PDB entry 7OE0 | electron microscopy, 2.69 A resolution | chains D and A of the 20 polymer chains in the assembly

[Chain D]
Protein: 30S ribosomal protein S4
From: Escherichia coli BW25113
UniProt: A0A6D2XM56 (A0A6D2XM56_ECOLI); residues 1-205 here correspond to UniProt positions 2-206 (UniProt number = residue number + 1)
Chain sequence (205 residues; row label = number of the first residue in the row):
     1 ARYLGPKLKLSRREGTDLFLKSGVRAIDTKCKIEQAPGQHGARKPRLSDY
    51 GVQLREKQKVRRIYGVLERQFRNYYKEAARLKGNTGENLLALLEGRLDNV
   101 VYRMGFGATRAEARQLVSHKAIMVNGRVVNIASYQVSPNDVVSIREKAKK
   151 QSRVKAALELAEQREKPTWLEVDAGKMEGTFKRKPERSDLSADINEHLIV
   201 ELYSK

[Chain A]
Molecule: 16S rRNA
From: Escherichia coli BW25113
Sequence (1542 nucleotides; numbered 1 to 1542; the number before each row is that of its first residue):
     1 AAAUUGAAGAGUUUGAUCAUGGCUCAGAUUGAACGCUGGCGGCAGGCCUA
    51 ACACAUGCAAGUCGAACGGUAACAGGAAGAAGCUUGCUUCUUUGCUGACG
   101 AGUGGCGGACGGGUGAGUAAUGUCUGGGAAACUGCCUGAUGGAGGGGGAU
   151 AACUACUGGAAACGGUAGCUAAUACCGCAUAACGUCGCAAGACCAAAGAG
   201 GGGGACCUUCGGGCCUCUUGCCAUCGGAUGUGCCCAGAUGGGAUUAGCUA
   251 GUAGGUGGGGUAACGGCUCACCUAGGCGACGAUCCCUAGCUGGUCUGAGA
   301 GGAUGACCAGCCACACUGGAACUGAGACACGGUCCAGACUCCUACGGGAG
   351 GCAGCAGUGGGGAAUAUUGCACAAUGGGCGCAAGCCUGAUGCAGCCAUGC
   401 CGCGUGUAUGAAGAAGGCCUUCGGGUUGUAAAGUACUUUCAGCGGGGAGG
   451 AAGGGAGUAAAGUUAAUACCUUUGCUCAUUGACGUUACCCGCAGAAGAAG
   501 CACCGGCUAACUCCGUGCCAGCAGCCGCGGUAAUACGGAGGGUGCAAGCG
   551 UUAAUCGGAAUUACUGGGCGUAAAGCGCACGCAGGCGGUUUGUUAAGUCA
   601 GAUGUGAAAUCCCCGGGCUCAACCUGGGAACUGCAUCUGAUACUGGCAAG
   651 CUUGAGUCUCGUAGAGGGGGGUAGAAUUCCAGGUGUAGCGGUGAAAUGCG
   701 UAGAGAUCUGGAGGAAUACCGGUGGCGAAGGCGGCCCCCUGGACGAAGAC
   751 UGACGCUCAGGUGCGAAAGCGUGGGGAGCAAACAGGAUUAGAUACCCUGG
   801 UAGUCCACGCCGUAAACGAUGUCGACUUGGAGGUUGUGCCCUUGAGGCGU
   851 GGCUUCCGGAGCUAACGCGUUAAGUCGACCGCCUGGGGAGUACGGCCGCA
   901 AGGUUAAAACUCAAAUGAAUUGACGGGGGCCCGCACAAGCGGUGGAGCAU
   951 GUGGUUUAAUUCGAUGCAACGCGAAGAACCUUACCUGGUCUUGACAUCCA
  1001 CGGAAGUUUUCAGAGAUGAGAAUGUGCCUUCGGGAACCGUGAGACAGGUG
  1051 CUGCAUGGCUGUCGUCAGCUCGUGUUGUGAAAUGUUGGGUUAAGUCCCGC
  1101 AACGAGCGCAACCCUUAUCCUUUGUUGCCAGCGGUCCGGCCGGGAACUCA
  1151 AAGGAGACUGCCAGUGAUAAACUGGAGGAAGGUGGGGAUGACGUCAAGUC
  1201 AUCAUGGCCCUUACGACCAGGGCUACACACGUGCUACAAUGGCGCAUACA
  1251 AAGAGAAGCGACCUCGCGAGAGCAAGCGGACCUCAUAAAGUGCGUCGUAG
  1301 UCCGGAUUGGAGUCUGCAACUCGACUCCAUGAAGUCGGAAUCGCUAGUAA
  1351 UCGUGGAUCAGAAUGCCACGGUGAAUACGUUCCCGGGCCUUGUACACACC
  1401 GCCCGUCACACCAUGGGAGUGGGUUGCAAAAGAAGUAGGUAGCUUAACCU
  1451 UCGGGAGGGCGCUUACCACUUUGUGAUUCAUGACUGGGGUGAAGUCGUAA
  1501 CAAGGUAACCGUAGGGGAACCUGCGGUUGGAUCACCUCCUUA
Not modelled in the structure: 1-4, 1398-1408, 1494-1498, 1531-1542
What the authors report for this chain:
  - conformationally variable residues (order/disorder transition): A1398 to U1406, U1495 to U1498

[How chain D and chain A interact]
Pairs across the interface - 121 pairs, chain D then chain A:
  Ala-1(D) / C403(A)  base contact
  Ala-1(D) / G404(A)  hydrogen bond to the base
  Ala-1(D) / U405(A)  base contact
  Ala-1(D) / A499(A)  base contact
  Ala-1(D) / A547(A)  phosphate contact
  Arg-2(D) / U405(A)  salt bridge to the phosphate
  Arg-2(D) / G406(A)  hydrogen bond to the phosphate
  Arg-2(D) / U407(A)  salt bridge to the phosphate
  Tyr-3(D) / A546(A)  base contact
  Leu-4(D) / U405(A)  base contact
  Leu-4(D) / G406(A)  phosphate contact
  Pro-6(D) / G428(A)  phosphate contact
  Pro-6(D) / A430(A)  phosphate contact
  Lys-7(D) / U407(A)  salt bridge to the phosphate
  Lys-7(D) / A408(A)  salt bridge to the phosphate
  Lys-7(D) / A430(A)  hydrogen bond to the phosphate
  Leu-8(D) / U429(A)  sugar contact
  Leu-8(D) / A430(A)  hydrogen bond to the phosphate
  Lys-9(D) / U427(A)  hydrogen bond to the phosphate
  Lys-9(D) / G428(A)  salt bridge to the phosphate
  Lys-9(D) / U429(A)  phosphate contact
  Lys-9(D) / G542(A)  salt bridge to the phosphate
  Arg-12(D) / U427(A)  salt bridge to the phosphate
  Arg-12(D) / G428(A)  phosphate contact
  Arg-12(D) / U429(A)  salt bridge to the phosphate
  Arg-13(D) / G542(A)  hydrogen bond to the phosphate
  Arg-13(D) / U543(A)  salt bridge to the phosphate
  Lys-21(D) / U409(A)  salt bridge to the phosphate
  Lys-21(D) / G410(A)  base contact
  Lys-21(D) / U429(A)  hydrogen bond to the phosphate
  Lys-21(D) / A430(A)  salt bridge to the phosphate
  Ser-22(D) / A408(A)  phosphate contact
  Ser-22(D) / U409(A)  hydrogen bond to the phosphate
  Arg-25(D) / G410(A)  phosphate contact
  Arg-25(D) / A411(A)  salt bridge to the phosphate
  Lys-30(D) / G410(A)  hydrogen bond to the base
  Lys-30(D) / G413(A)  base contact
  Lys-30(D) / U429(A)  hydrogen bond to the sugar
  Cys-31(D) / A411(A)  base contact
  Cys-31(D) / G413(A)  hydrogen bond to the base
  Cys-31(D) / U429(A)  phosphate contact
  Lys-32(D) / U426(A)  salt bridge to the phosphate
  Gln-35(D) / U426(A)  phosphate contact
  Pro-37(D) / U427(A)  phosphate contact
  Pro-37(D) / G542(A)  phosphate contact
  Pro-37(D) / U543(A)  phosphate contact
  Gly-38(D) / U427(A)  phosphate contact
  Gly-38(D) / G541(A)  phosphate contact
  Gly-38(D) / G542(A)  sugar contact
  Gln-39(D) / C419(A)  sugar contact
  Gln-39(D) / G541(A)  hydrogen bond to the sugar
  His-40(D) / C511(A)  hydrogen bond to the phosphate
  His-40(D) / U512(A)  hydrogen bond to the sugar
  Arg-43(D) / C511(A)  salt bridge to the phosphate
  Ser-48(D) / A509(A)  hydrogen bond to the phosphate
  Tyr-50(D) / U508(A)  sugar contact
  Tyr-50(D) / A509(A)  phosphate contact
  Gly-51(D) / A509(A)  sugar contact
  Leu-54(D) / A509(A)  sugar contact
  Arg-55(D) / U543(A)  hydrogen bond to the phosphate
  Arg-55(D) / G544(A)  salt bridge to the phosphate
  Lys-57(D) / C545(A)  salt bridge to the phosphate
  Gln-58(D) / G544(A)  phosphate contact
  Gln-58(D) / C545(A)  hydrogen bond to the phosphate
  Arg-61(D) / C545(A)  salt bridge to the phosphate
  Arg-62(D) / G544(A)  salt bridge to the phosphate
  Leu-67(D) / A546(A)  phosphate contact
  Leu-67(D) / A547(A)  phosphate contact
  Glu-68(D) / C545(A)  phosphate contact
  Glu-68(D) / A546(A)  hydrogen bond to the phosphate
  Arg-69(D) / C400(A)  salt bridge to the phosphate
  Arg-69(D) / C401(A)  salt bridge to the phosphate
  Arg-69(D) / A546(A)  hydrogen bond to the phosphate
  Gln-70(D) / G402(A)  hydrogen bond to the phosphate
  Gln-70(D) / C403(A)  hydrogen bond to the phosphate
  Arg-72(D) / A28(A)  salt bridge to the phosphate
  Asn-73(D) / C401(A)  hydrogen bond to the phosphate
  Arg-80(D) / C613(A)  salt bridge to the phosphate
  Arg-80(D) / C614(A)  salt bridge to the phosphate
  Lys-82(D) / C613(A)  phosphate contact
  Lys-82(D) / C614(A)  salt bridge to the phosphate
  Thr-109(D) / U407(A)  phosphate contact
  Thr-109(D) / A408(A)  hydrogen bond to the phosphate
  Ala-111(D) / U407(A)  phosphate contact
  Ala-111(D) / A408(A)  phosphate contact
  Glu-112(D) / U407(A)  sugar contact
  Glu-112(D) / A408(A)  sugar contact
  Arg-114(D) / G404(A)  salt bridge to the phosphate
  Gln-115(D) / G406(A)  hydrogen bond to the sugar
  Gln-115(D) / U407(A)  hydrogen bond to the sugar
  Gln-115(D) / U437(A)  sugar contact
  Ser-118(D) / G404(A)  phosphate contact
  Ser-118(D) / U439(A)  hydrogen bond to the sugar
  His-119(D) / U437(A)  hydrogen bond to the sugar
  His-119(D) / U438(A)  hydrogen bond to the sugar
  His-119(D) / U439(A)  base contact
  His-119(D) / A495(A)  base contact
  Lys-120(D) / U439(A)  sugar contact
  Lys-120(D) / C440(A)  salt bridge to the phosphate
  Lys-120(D) / C489(A)  salt bridge to the phosphate
  Arg-127(D) / U619(A)  hydrogen bond to the sugar
  Val-128(D) / U619(A)  base contact
  Val-129(D) / U619(A)  base contact
  Asn-130(D) / U439(A)  hydrogen bond to the sugar
  Asn-130(D) / U619(A)  hydrogen bond to the base
  Ile-131(D) / G402(A)  phosphate contact
  Ile-131(D) / C403(A)  sugar contact
  Ile-131(D) / U619(A)  base contact
  Ile-131(D) / C620(A)  base contact
  Ser-133(D) / G402(A)  phosphate contact
  Ser-133(D) / C403(A)  hydrogen bond to the phosphate
  Tyr-134(D) / C620(A)  sugar contact
  Arg-145(D) / C490(A)  salt bridge to the phosphate
  Lys-147(D) / U438(A)  salt bridge to the phosphate
  Lys-150(D) / U437(A)  salt bridge to the phosphate
  Gln-151(D) / U437(A)  hydrogen bond to the sugar
  Arg-153(D) / C436(A)  sugar contact
  Arg-153(D) / U437(A)  hydrogen bond to the sugar
  Glu-201(D) / A8(A)  hydrogen bond to the base
  Ser-204(D) / A8(A)  hydrogen bond to the base
  Lys-205(D) / A8(A)  phosphate contact
Other interface residues (no listed pair), chain D (71 interface residues in all): Leu-20, Gly-23, Val-24, Leu-47, Gln-53, Arg-96, Ala-108, Ala-132, Ser-152
Other interface residues (no listed pair), chain A (48 interface residues in all): G425, A510, G540

[In short]
Chain D and chain A form an interface of 71 and 48 residues respectively, with 36 hydrogen bonds and 30 salt
bridges. Among the polar pairs are Ala-1(D)/G404(A), Lys-30(D)/G410(A) and Cys-31(D)/G413(A). The paper
reports conformational variability at A1398(A) and U1495(A).
Here chain D is 30S ribosomal protein S4 and chain A is 16S rRNA, both from Escherichia coli BW25113. Entry
7OE0 (E. coli pre-30S delta rbfA ribosomal subunit class F) was determined by electron microscopy (same
publication as 7OE1 and 7OI0).
